PDB entry 3JC2 | electron microscopy, 3.60 A resolution | chains 1 and w of the 4 polymer chains in the assembly

# Chain 1
Protein: Protein transport protein Sec61 subunit alpha isoform 1
Source organism: Canis lupus familiaris
UniProtKB: P38377 (S61A1_CANFA); residue numbers follow UniProt; this construct covers 1-476
Sequence (476 residues; each row starts with the number of its first residue):
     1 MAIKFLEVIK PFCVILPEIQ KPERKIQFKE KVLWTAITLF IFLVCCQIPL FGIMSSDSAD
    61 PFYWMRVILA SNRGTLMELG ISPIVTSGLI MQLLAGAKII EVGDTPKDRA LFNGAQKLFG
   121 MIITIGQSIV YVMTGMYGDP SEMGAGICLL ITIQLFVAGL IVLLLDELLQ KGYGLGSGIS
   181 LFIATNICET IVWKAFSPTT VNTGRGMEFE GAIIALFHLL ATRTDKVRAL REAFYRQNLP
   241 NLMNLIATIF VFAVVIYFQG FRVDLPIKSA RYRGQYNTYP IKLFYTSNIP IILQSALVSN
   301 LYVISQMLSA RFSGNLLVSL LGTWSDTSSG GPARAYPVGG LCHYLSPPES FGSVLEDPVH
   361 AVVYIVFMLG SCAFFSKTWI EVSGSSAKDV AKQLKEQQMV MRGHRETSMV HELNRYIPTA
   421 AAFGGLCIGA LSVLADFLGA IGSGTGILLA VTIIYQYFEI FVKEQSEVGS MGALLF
Disordered / not traced: 1-10, 54-73, 136-146, 313-336, 467-476

# Chain w
Protein: Prolactin
Source organism: Bos taurus
UniProtKB: Q6VMP1 (Q6VMP1_BOVIN); residues 12-30 here correspond to UniProt positions 2-20 (UniProt number = residue number - 10)
Sequence (19 residues; numbered 12 to 30; the number before each row is that of its first residue):
    12 RLLLLLVVSN LLLCQGVVS

# Chain 1 / chain w interface
Residue-residue contacts - 16 pairs, chain 1 then chain w:
  T86(1) - Q26(w)
  I90(1) - L22(w)  hydrophobic
  I90(1) - Q26(w)
  L93(1) - L22(w)  hydrophobic
  I123(1) - Q26(w)
  Q127(1) - V29(w)
  T134(1) - S30(w)
  L293(1) - C25(w)  hydrophobic
  L297(1) - N21(w)
  L297(1) - L24(w)  hydrophobic
  L297(1) - C25(w)
  N300(1) - V28(w)
  L301(1) - N21(w)
  L301(1) - L24(w)  hydrophobic
  F375(1) - V18(w)  hydrophobic
  V382(1) - L15(w)  hydrophobic
Interface residues without a listed pair, chain 1 (16 interface residues in all): L89, V130, T378, E381
Interface residues without a listed pair, chain w (11 interface residues in all): V19

# Summary
16 residues of chain 1 face 11 of chain w across their interface.
Here chain 1 is Protein transport protein Sec61 subunit alpha isoform 1 (Canis lupus familiaris) and chain w
is Prolactin (Bos taurus). Entry 3JC2 (The structure of the mammalian Sec61 channel opened by a signal
sequence) was determined by electron microscopy.
